Entry 2H6V (X-ray diffraction, 1.47 A resolution); this record covers chain A.

# Chain A
Protein: Green fluorescent protein
Organism: Aequorea victoria
UniProt: P42212 (GFP_AEQVI); residues 1002-1238 here correspond to UniProt positions 2-238 (UniProt number = residue number - 1000)
Amino-acid sequence (242 residues; row label = number of the first residue in the row; note: 2 numbers in that range are skipped by the numbering (no residue carries them; nothing is unmodelled there)):
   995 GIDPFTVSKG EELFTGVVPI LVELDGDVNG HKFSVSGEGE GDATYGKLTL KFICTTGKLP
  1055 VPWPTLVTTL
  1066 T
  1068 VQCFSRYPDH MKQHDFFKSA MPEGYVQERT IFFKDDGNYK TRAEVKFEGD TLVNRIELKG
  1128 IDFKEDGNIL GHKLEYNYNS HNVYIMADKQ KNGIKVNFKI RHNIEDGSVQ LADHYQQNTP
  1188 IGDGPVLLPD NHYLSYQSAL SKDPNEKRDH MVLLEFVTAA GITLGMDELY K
Disordered / not traced: 1231-1238
Glycans and other covalent adducts: covalent link Leu-1064/Thr-1066; covalent link Thr-1066/Val-1068
Modified positions: Thr-1066 ({2-[(1R,2R)-1-amino-2-hydroxypropyl]-4-(4-hydroxybenzylidene)-5-oxo-4,5-dihydro-1H-imidazol-1-yl}acetic acid; CRO)
Differences from the reference sequence: cloning artifact (995-1001); engineered mutation Leu-1064 (Phe64 in P42212), Tyr-1203 (Thr203 in P42212), Leu-1231 (His231 in P42212); chromophore (1066, 1066, 1066)
Metal / ion sites: Na+ near Asp-1197 (its only coordinating residue here)

# In short
Chain A is Green fluorescent protein (Aequorea victoria); the structure, Spectroscopic and structural study of
the heterotropic linkage between halide and proton ion binding to GFP ..., was determined by X-ray
diffraction, deposited together with 2O24, 2O29 and 2O2B.
